PDB entry 4O0D | X-ray diffraction, 1.95 A resolution | chains A and B

== Chain A (and B) ==
Molecule: Isoaspartyl peptidase/L-asparaginase
From: Homo sapiens
Notes: EC 3.4.19.5, 3.5.1.1; chain B of this document is another copy of the same molecule, construct and numbering; everything in this record applies to it too
UniProtKB: Q7L266 (ASGL1_HUMAN); residue numbers follow UniProt; this construct covers 1-308
Sequence (309 residues; each row starts with the number of its first residue; numbering starts at 0):
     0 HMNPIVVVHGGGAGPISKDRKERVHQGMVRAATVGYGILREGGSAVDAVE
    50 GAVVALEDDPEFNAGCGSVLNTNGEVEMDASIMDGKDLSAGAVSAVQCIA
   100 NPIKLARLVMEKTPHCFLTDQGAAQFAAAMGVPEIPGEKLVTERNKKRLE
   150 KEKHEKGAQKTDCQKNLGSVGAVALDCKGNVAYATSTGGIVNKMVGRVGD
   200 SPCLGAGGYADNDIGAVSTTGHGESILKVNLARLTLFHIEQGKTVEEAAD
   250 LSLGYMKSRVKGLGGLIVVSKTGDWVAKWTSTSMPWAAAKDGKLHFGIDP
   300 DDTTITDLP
Disordered / not traced: 153-162 (chain B: 155-165)
Differences from the reference sequence: expression tag (0); engineered mutation S168 (Thr in Q7L266)
Metal / ion sites: Na+: L55, E56, D58, F61, A63, C65
Residues lining bound ligands:
  - glycine (GLY), molecule 1: S88, A89, V108, M109, T112, P113, H114, C115
  - glycine (GLY), molecule 2: G167, S168, T186, G188, I189, R196, G198, D199, T219, G220, H221, G222, I225
Swiss-Prot annotation at these positions:
  - binding site (substrate): R196 to D199, T219 to G222
  - modified residue: M1 (N-acetylmethionine)
  - natural variant: G178 (G178R: Found in a large family with early-onset recessive retinal degeneration)
Reported in the primary citation:
  - contacts within the chain: S168-T218 (backbone contact), S168-T219 (hydrogen bond)
  - conformationally variable residues (side-chain flip): S168
  - catalytic residues: T186 (proposed by the authors, not directly observed)

== Interface between chain A and chain B ==
Contacting residue pairs (80):
  M82(A) - K227(B)
  G84(A) - R258(B)  hydrogen bond (backbone-side chain)
  K85(A) - R258(B)  hydrogen bond (backbone-side chain)
  D86(A) - V259(B)
  L87(A) - K227(B)
  L87(A) - V228(B)  hydrophobic
  L87(A) - R258(B)
  A94(A) - T118(B)
  T112(A) - M193(B)
  P113(A) - E223(B)
  H114(A) - K192(B)
  H114(A) - M193(B)  hydrogen bond (side chain-backbone)
  H114(A) - R196(B)
  H114(A) - E223(B)  salt bridge
  C115(A) - E223(B)
  C115(A) - L226(B)  hydrophobic
  C115(A) - K227(B)
  F116(A) - R196(B)
  F116(A) - V197(B)  hydrogen bond (backbone-backbone)
  F116(A) - C202(B)  hydrophobic
  L117(A) - M193(B)  hydrophobic
  L117(A) - V194(B)
  L117(A) - G195(B)
  L117(A) - R196(B)
  T118(A) - A94(B)
  T118(A) - T118(B)  hydrogen bond
  T118(A) - G195(B)  hydrogen bond (backbone-backbone)
  T118(A) - V197(B)
  D119(A) - D119(B)
  D119(A) - Q120(B)  hydrogen bond (side chain-backbone)
  Q120(A) - D119(B)
  Q120(A) - Q120(B)  hydrogen bond
  G121(A) - V194(B)
  Q124(A) - V194(B)
  F125(A) - M193(B)  hydrophobic
  M193(A) - H114(B)
  M193(A) - F125(B)  hydrophobic
  V194(A) - G121(B)
  V194(A) - Q124(B)
  G195(A) - F116(B)
  G195(A) - L117(B)
  G195(A) - T118(B)  hydrogen bond (backbone-backbone)
  G195(A) - G121(B)
  R196(A) - H114(B)
  R196(A) - F116(B)
  R196(A) - L117(B)
  V197(A) - F116(B)  hydrogen bond (backbone-backbone)
  C202(A) - F116(B)  hydrophobic
  L203(A) - N229(B)  hydrogen bond (backbone-side chain)
  G204(A) - N229(B)
  Y208(A) - K227(B)  hydrogen bond (side chain-backbone)
  Y208(A) - V228(B)
  Y208(A) - N229(B)
  D210(A) - R258(B)  salt bridge
  D212(A) - R258(B)  salt bridge
  E223(A) - P113(B)
  E223(A) - H114(B)  salt bridge
  E223(A) - C115(B)
  L226(A) - C115(B)  hydrophobic
  K227(A) - M82(B)
  K227(A) - L87(B)
  K227(A) - Y208(B)  hydrogen bond (backbone-side chain)
  V228(A) - Y208(B)
  N229(A) - L203(B)  hydrogen bond (side chain-backbone)
  N229(A) - G204(B)
  N229(A) - N229(B)
  R232(A) - N229(B)
  L233(A) - F236(B)  hydrophobic
  F236(A) - R232(B)
  F236(A) - F236(B)  hydrophobic
  F236(A) - Q240(B)
  Q240(A) - F236(B)
  Q240(A) - Q240(B)  hydrogen bond
  Y254(A) - L87(B)
  Y254(A) - D210(B)  hydrogen bond
  R258(A) - G84(B)  hydrogen bond (side chain-backbone)
  R258(A) - K85(B)  hydrogen bond (side chain-backbone)
  R258(A) - L87(B)
  R258(A) - D210(B)  salt bridge
  V259(A) - L87(B)  hydrophobic
Also at the interface, not in a pair above, chain A (44 interface residues in all): S88, N211, E239
Also at the interface, not in a pair above, chain B (43 interface residues in all): D86, S88, S93, T112, L233, Y254

== Overview ==
The interface between chain A and chain B involves 44 residues on one side and 43 on the other; the contacts
include 18 hydrogen bonds and 5 salt bridges. Polar contacts include H114(A)-E223(B), D210(A)-R258(B) and
D212(A)-R258(B). Bound to chain A: glycine. From the paper: the catalytic residue T186(A); conformational
variability at S168(A).
Chain A and chain B are both Isoaspartyl peptidase/L-asparaginase (Homo sapiens); the structure, Crystal
structure of the human L-asparaginase protein T168S mutant, was determined by X-ray diffraction (same
publication as 4O0C, 4O0E, 4O0F, 4O0G and 4O0H).
